PDB entry 1ULN | X-ray diffraction, 1.65 A resolution | chain A

== Chain A ==
Molecule: lectin-D
Source organism: Phytolacca americana
UniProt: P83790 (LED2_PHYAM); residue numbers follow UniProt; this construct covers 1-84
Amino-acid sequence (84 residues; numbered 1 to 84; the number before each row is that of its first residue):
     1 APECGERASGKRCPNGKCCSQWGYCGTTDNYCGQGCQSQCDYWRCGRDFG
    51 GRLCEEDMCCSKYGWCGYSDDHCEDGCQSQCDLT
Unresolved in the structure: 83-84
UniProt features mapped onto this chain:
  - binding site (a carbohydrate): Ser20, Trp22, Tyr24, Tyr31, Trp43, Ser61, Tyr63, Trp65, His72
Cystine bridges: Cys4-Cys19, Cys13-Cys25, Cys18-Cys32, Cys36-Cys40, Cys45-Cys60, Cys54-Cys66, Cys59-Cys73, Cys77-Cys81

== Overview ==
UniProt lists 9 carbohydrate-binding residues.
Chain A is lectin-D (Phytolacca americana); the structure, Crystal Structure of Pokeweed Lectin-D1, was
determined by X-ray diffraction (same publication as 1UHA).
